Entry 4U1K (X-ray diffraction, 2.09 A resolution); this record covers chains A and B of the 3 polymer chains in the assembly.

Chain A:
Molecule: HLA class I histocompatibility antigen, B-7 alpha chain
Organism: Homo sapiens
UniProt: P01889 (1B07_HUMAN); residues 1-276 here correspond to UniProt positions 25-300 (UniProt number = residue number + 24)
Chain sequence (277 residues; numbered 0 to 276; the number before each row is that of its first residue; numbering starts at 0):
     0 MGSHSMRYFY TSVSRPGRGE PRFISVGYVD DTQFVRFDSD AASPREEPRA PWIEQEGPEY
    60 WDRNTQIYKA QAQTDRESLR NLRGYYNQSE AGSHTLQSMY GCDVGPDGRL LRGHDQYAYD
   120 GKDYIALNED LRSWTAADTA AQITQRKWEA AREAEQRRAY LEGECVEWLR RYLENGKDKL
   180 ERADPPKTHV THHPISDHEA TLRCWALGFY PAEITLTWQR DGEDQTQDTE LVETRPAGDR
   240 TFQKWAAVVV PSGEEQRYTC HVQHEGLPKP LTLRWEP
Sequence notes: initiating methionine (0)
Disulfide bonds: C101-C164, C203-C259
Curated features (UniProtKB/Swiss-Prot):
  - region: E275, P276 (Connecting peptide)
  - motif: S77 to G83 (Bw6 motif)
  - binding site (a peptide antigen): N63, Y84, T143, K146, E152, Y159, Y171
  - glycosylation: N86 (N-linked (GlcNAc...) asparagine)

Chain B:
Molecule: Beta-2-microglobulin
Organism: Homo sapiens
UniProt: P61769 (B2MG_HUMAN); residues 1-99 here correspond to UniProt positions 21-119 (UniProt number = residue number + 20)
Chain sequence (100 residues; each row starts with the number of its first residue; numbering starts at 0):
     0 MIQRTPKIQV YSRHPAENGK SNFLNCYVSG FHPSDIEVDL LKNGERIEKV EHSDLSFSKD
    60 WSFYLLYYTE FTPTEKDEYA CRVNHVTLSQ PKIVKWDRDM
Sequence notes: initiating methionine (0)
Disulfide bonds: C25-C80
Curated features (UniProtKB/Swiss-Prot):
  - modified residue: Q2 (Pyrrolidone carboxylic acid)
  - glycosylation: I1 (N-linked (Glc) (glycation) isoleucine), K19 (N-linked (Glc) (glycation) lysine), K41 (N-linked (Glc) (glycation) lysine), K48 (N-linked (Glc) (glycation) lysine), K58 (N-linked (Glc) (glycation) lysine), K91 (N-linked (Glc) (glycation) lysine), K94 (N-linked (Glc) (glycation) lysine)

How chain A and chain B interact:
Contacting residue pairs (57; chain A residue first):
  F8(A) - F56(B)  hydrophobic
  Y9(A) - F56(B)
  T10(A) - F56(B)
  T10(A) - F62(B)
  V12(A) - S33(B)
  V25(A) - D53(B)
  V25(A) - L54(B)
  V25(A) - S55(B)
  Y27(A) - S55(B)
  Y27(A) - Y63(B)  hydrogen bond
  Q32(A) - D53(B)  hydrogen bond
  R35(A) - D53(B)  salt bridge
  R48(A) - D53(B)  salt bridge
  Q96(A) - H31(B)  hydrogen bond
  Q96(A) - F56(B)
  Q96(A) - W60(B)  hydrogen bond (side chain-backbone)
  Q96(A) - F62(B)
  S97(A) - F56(B)
  M98(A) - K58(B)
  M98(A) - W60(B)  hydrophobic
  Q115(A) - W60(B)
  Y116(A) - W60(B)
  A117(A) - W60(B)  hydrophobic
  D119(A) - I1(B)
  D119(A) - H31(B)
  G120(A) - R3(B)  hydrogen bond (backbone-side chain)
  G120(A) - H31(B)
  K121(A) - I1(B)
  D122(A) - W60(B)  hydrogen bond
  H192(A) - D98(B)  salt bridge
  R202(A) - D98(B)  hydrogen bond (side chain-backbone)
  R202(A) - M99(B)
  W204(A) - D98(B)
  W204(A) - M99(B)
  V231(A) - Q8(B)
  E232(A) - K6(B)  salt bridge
  E232(A) - Q8(B)  hydrogen bond (backbone-side chain)
  E232(A) - Y26(B)
  E232(A) - S28(B)  hydrogen bond
  T233(A) - Y26(B)
  R234(A) - Q8(B)  hydrogen bond
  R234(A) - Y10(B)
  R234(A) - Y26(B)
  R234(A) - M99(B)  hydrogen bond (side chain-backbone)
  P235(A) - Y10(B)  hydrogen bond (backbone-side chain)
  P235(A) - N24(B)
  P235(A) - Y26(B)
  P235(A) - L65(B)
  A236(A) - R12(B)  hydrogen bond (backbone-side chain)
  A236(A) - N24(B)  hydrogen bond (backbone-side chain)
  G237(A) - R12(B)
  G237(A) - L65(B)
  D238(A) - R12(B)
  Q242(A) - Y10(B)
  Q242(A) - S11(B)
  Q242(A) - R12(B)  hydrogen bond (side chain-backbone)
  W244(A) - M99(B)  hydrogen bond (side chain-backbone)
Interface residues without a listed pair, chain A (34 interface residues in all): I23, T94
Interface residues without a listed pair, chain B (26 interface residues in all): H13, S57, D59

Summary:
34 residues of chain A and 26 residues of chain B are in contact, with 16 hydrogen bonds and 4 salt bridges.
Among the polar pairs are R35(A)-D53(B), R48(A)-D53(B) and H192(A)-D98(B). From UniProt: 7 peptide
antigen-binding residues on chain A.
Chain A is HLA class I histocompatibility antigen, B-7 alpha chain and chain B is Beta-2-microglobulin, both
from Homo sapiens; the structure, HLA class I micropolymorphisms determine peptide-HLA landscape and dictate
differential HIV-1 escape through identical epitopes, was determined by X-ray diffraction, deposited together
with 4U1H, 4U1I, 4U1J, 4U1L, 4U1M, 4U1N and 4U1S.
